PDB entry 1EBU | X-ray diffraction, 2.60 A resolution | chains A and B

# Chain A (and B)
Molecule: Homoserine dehydrogenase
Source organism: Saccharomyces cerevisiae
Notes: EC 1.1.1.3; chain B of this document is another copy of the same molecule, construct and numbering; everything in this record applies to it too
UniProt: P31116 (DHOM_YEAST); residue numbers follow UniProt; this construct covers 2-359
Chain sequence (358 residues; row label = number of the first residue in the row):
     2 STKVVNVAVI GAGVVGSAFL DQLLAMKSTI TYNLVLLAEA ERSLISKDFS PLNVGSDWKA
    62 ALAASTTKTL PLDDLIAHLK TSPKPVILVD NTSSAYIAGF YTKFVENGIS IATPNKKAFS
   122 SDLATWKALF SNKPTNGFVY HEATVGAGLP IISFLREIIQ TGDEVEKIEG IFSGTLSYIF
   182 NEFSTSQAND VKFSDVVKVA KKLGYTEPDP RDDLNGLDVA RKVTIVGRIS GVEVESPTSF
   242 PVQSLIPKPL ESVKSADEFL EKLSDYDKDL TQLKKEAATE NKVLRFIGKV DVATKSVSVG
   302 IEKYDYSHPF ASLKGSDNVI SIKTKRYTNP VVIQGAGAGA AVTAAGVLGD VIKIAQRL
Curated features (UniProtKB/Swiss-Prot):
  - active site: K223 (Proton donor)
  - binding site (NAD(+)): A13, V15, V16, A41, T93, G340
  - binding site (NADP(+)): V16, T93, K117, G205, E208, G340
  - binding site (NADPH): V16, K60, T93, S94, K117, G340
  - binding site (Na(+)): E143, V146, A148, L150
  - binding site (L-homoserine): E208, D219
  - cross-link: K290 (Glycyl lysine isopeptide (Lys-Gly) (interchain with G-Cter in ubiquitin))
  - mutagenesis: H79 (H79A: Reduces kcat 2-fold), K117 (K117A: Loss of activity), E208 (E208D: Increases KM for aspartate-semialdehyde 48-fold and reduces kcat by 50%; E208L/Q: Loss of activity), D219 (D219L: Reduces kcat 150-fold), K223 (K223V: Loss of activity), H309 (H309A: Reduces kcat 40-fold. Affects dimer formation)
Ion coordination: Na+: E143, A148, L150

# Interface between chain A and chain B
Contacting residue pairs (48):
  S2(A) with R358(B); L359(B)
  Q23(A) with T162(B); R327(B), hydrogen bond
  M27(A) with Q161(B)
  N133(A) with T30(B)
  G149(A) with F155(B); Y328(B)
  P151(A) with F155(B)
  F155(A) with G149(B); P151(B), hydrophobic
  E158(A) with G350(B); K354(B), salt bridge
  Q161(A) with M27(B); I353(B)
  T162(A) with Q23(B); A346(B); L349(B); G350(B)
  S308(A) with S313(B)
  K315(A) with N330(B)
  G316(A) with N330(B)
  D318(A) with N330(B)
  R327(A) with Q23(B), hydrogen bond; A346(B)
  Y328(A) with G149(B); A337(B), hydrophobic; V343(B)
  N330(A) with K315(B); G316(B); D318(B)
  V332(A) with Q335(B)
  V333(A) with V333(B); I334(B); Q335(B), hydrogen bond (backbone-backbone)
  I334(A) with V333(B)
  Q335(A) with V332(B); V333(B), hydrogen bond (backbone-backbone)
  V343(A) with R327(B); Y328(B)
  A346(A) with T162(B); R327(B)
  L349(A) with T162(B)
  G350(A) with E158(B)
  I353(A) with Q161(B)
  K354(A) with E158(B), salt bridge
  Q357(A) with R358(B)
  R358(A) with Q357(B)
Other interface residues (no listed pair), chain A (38 interface residues in all): K28, Y141, L150, I159, S313, P331, G336, A337, A342
Other interface residues (no listed pair), chain B (38 interface residues in all): Y141, L150, G163, S308, P331, G336, A342, G347

# Overview
The chain A/chain B interface involves 38 residues from each chain; the contacts include 4 hydrogen bonds and
2 salt bridges. Among the polar pairs are E158(A)-K354(B), Q23(A)-R327(B) and V333(A)-Q335(B).
Both chains are Homoserine dehydrogenase (Saccharomyces cerevisiae). Entry 1EBU (Homoserine dehydrogenase
complex with NAD analogue and L-homoserine) was determined by X-ray diffraction, deposited together with 1EBF.
